PDB entry 6CQB | X-ray diffraction, 2.91 A resolution | chains A and B

== Chain A (and B) ==
Molecule: Chalcone synthase
From: Piper methysticum
Notes: chain B of this document is another copy of the same molecule, construct and numbering; everything in this record applies to it too
Chain sequence (394 residues; numbered 1 to 394; the number before each row is that of its first residue):
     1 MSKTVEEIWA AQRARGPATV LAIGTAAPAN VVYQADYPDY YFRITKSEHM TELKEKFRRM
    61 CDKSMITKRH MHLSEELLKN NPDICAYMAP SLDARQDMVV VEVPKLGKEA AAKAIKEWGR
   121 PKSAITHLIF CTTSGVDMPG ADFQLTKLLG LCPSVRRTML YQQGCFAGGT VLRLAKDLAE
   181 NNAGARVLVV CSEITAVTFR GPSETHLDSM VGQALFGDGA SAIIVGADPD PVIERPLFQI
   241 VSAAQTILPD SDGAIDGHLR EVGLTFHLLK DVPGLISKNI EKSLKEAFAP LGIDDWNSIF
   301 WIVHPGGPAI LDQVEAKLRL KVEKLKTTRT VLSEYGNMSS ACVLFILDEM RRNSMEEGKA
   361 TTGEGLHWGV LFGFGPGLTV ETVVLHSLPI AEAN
Disordered / not traced: 1-9, 391-394

== How chain A and chain B interact ==
Pairs across the interface - 96 pairs, chain A then chain B:
  Q12(A) - K176(B)  hydrogen bond
  Q12(A) - E180(B)
  R13(A) - R15(B)
  R13(A) - G16(B)  hydrogen bond (side chain-backbone)
  R13(A) - E180(B)  salt bridge
  G16(A) - R13(B)  hydrogen bond (backbone-side chain)
  P90(A) - E261(B)
  L92(A) - L92(B)  hydrophobic
  L92(A) - L259(B)
  L92(A) - R260(B)
  L92(A) - E261(B)
  D93(A) - R260(B)  salt bridge
  D93(A) - E261(B)  hydrogen bond (side chain-backbone)
  Q96(A) - L259(B)  hydrogen bond (side chain-backbone)
  Q96(A) - R260(B)
  D97(A) - R260(B)  salt bridge
  V136(A) - L259(B)  hydrophobic
  D137(A) - G257(B)
  D137(A) - H258(B)  salt bridge
  M138(A) - Q162(B)  hydrogen bond
  M138(A) - Q163(B)
  M138(A) - G164(B)
  M138(A) - D256(B)
  M138(A) - G257(B)  hydrogen bond (backbone-backbone)
  M138(A) - P376(B)  hydrophobic
  P139(A) - I255(B)
  P139(A) - D256(B)
  P139(A) - P376(B)  hydrophobic
  F143(A) - I247(B)  hydrophobic
  F143(A) - D252(B)
  F143(A) - G377(B)
  K147(A) - D252(B)
  P153(A) - Q245(B)
  P153(A) - T246(B)  hydrogen bond (backbone-side chain)
  P153(A) - I247(B)  hydrogen bond (backbone-backbone)
  S154(A) - Q245(B)
  S154(A) - T246(B)  hydrogen bond
  V155(A) - Q245(B)
  R156(A) - R173(B)
  R156(A) - A243(B)
  R156(A) - Q245(B)
  R157(A) - R173(B)  hydrogen bond (backbone-side chain)
  R157(A) - Q245(B)  hydrogen bond (backbone-side chain)
  R157(A) - T379(B)  hydrogen bond
  M159(A) - Q163(B)
  L160(A) - M159(B)
  Y161(A) - Y161(B)
  Q162(A) - V136(B)
  Q162(A) - M138(B)
  Q162(A) - Y161(B)
  Q163(A) - M159(B)
  R173(A) - R156(B)
  R173(A) - R157(B)  hydrogen bond (side chain-backbone)
  L174(A) - T158(B)
  L174(A) - L178(B)  hydrophobic
  K176(A) - Q12(B)
  K176(A) - N181(B)
  D177(A) - R156(B)  salt bridge
  D177(A) - L178(B)
  D177(A) - N181(B)  hydrogen bond
  D177(A) - N182(B)
  L178(A) - L174(B)  hydrophobic
  L178(A) - D177(B)
  E180(A) - Q12(B)
  E180(A) - R13(B)  salt bridge
  E180(A) - N181(B)  hydrogen bond
  N181(A) - K176(B)
  N181(A) - D177(B)  hydrogen bond
  N181(A) - E180(B)  hydrogen bond
  N182(A) - D177(B)  hydrogen bond
  V241(A) - Q12(B)
  A243(A) - R156(B)  hydrogen bond (backbone-side chain)
  Q245(A) - P153(B)
  Q245(A) - S154(B)
  Q245(A) - V155(B)
  Q245(A) - R156(B)
  Q245(A) - R157(B)  hydrogen bond (side chain-backbone)
  T246(A) - P153(B)  hydrogen bond (side chain-backbone)
  T246(A) - S154(B)  hydrogen bond
  I247(A) - P153(B)  hydrogen bond (backbone-backbone)
  I247(A) - R157(B)
  D252(A) - K147(B)
  D256(A) - M138(B)
  G257(A) - D137(B)
  G257(A) - M138(B)  hydrogen bond (backbone-backbone)
  H258(A) - D137(B)  salt bridge
  L259(A) - Q96(B)
  R260(A) - L92(B)
  R260(A) - D93(B)  salt bridge
  R260(A) - D97(B)  salt bridge
  E261(A) - L92(B)
  E261(A) - D93(B)
  E261(A) - E261(B)
  L264(A) - M138(B)  hydrophobic
  G377(A) - F143(B)
  T379(A) - R157(B)  hydrogen bond
Also at the interface, not in a pair above, chain A (55 interface residues in all): A14, R15, P17, S91, T146, T158, I255, P376
Also at the interface, not in a pair above, chain B (55 interface residues in all): A14, P17, P90, S91, P139, L160, A244, L264

== Summary ==
Chain A and chain B each contribute 55 residues to their interface, with 26 hydrogen bonds and 9 salt bridges.
Polar contacts include R13(A)-E180(B), D93(A)-R260(B) and D97(A)-R260(B).
Chain A and chain B are both Chalcone synthase (Piper methysticum); the structure, Crystal Structure of Piper
methysticum Chalcone Synthase, was determined by X-ray diffraction, deposited together with 6OP5.
